Entry 6ZOU (X-ray diffraction, 2.90 A resolution); this record covers chains V and W of the 28 polymer chains in the assembly.

Chain V:
Molecule: Proteasome subunit beta type-2
From: Saccharomyces cerevisiae S288C
Notes: EC 3.4.25.1
Reference sequence: P25043 (PSB2_YEAST); residues 1-232 here correspond to UniProt positions 30-261 (UniProt number = residue number + 29)
Chain sequence (232 residues; numbered 1 to 232; the number before each row is that of its first residue):
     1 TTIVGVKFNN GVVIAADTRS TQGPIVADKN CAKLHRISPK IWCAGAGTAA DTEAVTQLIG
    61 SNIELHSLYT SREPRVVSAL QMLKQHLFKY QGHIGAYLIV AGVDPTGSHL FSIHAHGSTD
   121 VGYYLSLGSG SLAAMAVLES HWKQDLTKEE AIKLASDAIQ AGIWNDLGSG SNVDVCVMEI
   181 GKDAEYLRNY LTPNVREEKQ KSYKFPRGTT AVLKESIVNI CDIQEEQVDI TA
Disordered / not traced: 227-232
Covalent attachments: Syrbactin inhibitor (QOH) linked to T1
Metal / ion sites: Mg2+: I163, D166, S169 (shared with 1 residue of chain L)
Ligand contacts: Syrbactin inhibitor (QOH; 11-methyl-N-[(2S,3R)-1-[[(5S,8S,10S)-5-methyl-10-oxidanyl-2,7-bis(oxidanylidene)-1,6-diazacyclododec-8-yl]amino]-3-oxidanyl-1-oxidanylidene-butan-2-yl]dodecanamide): S20, T21, Q22, K33, G45, A46, G47, T48, A49, S129
From the paper describing this entry:
  - binding site for Syrbactin inhibitor: T1, G47

Chain W:
Molecule: Proteasome subunit beta type-3
From: Saccharomyces cerevisiae S288C
Notes: EC 3.4.25.1
Reference sequence: P25451 (PSB3_YEAST); residues 0-204 here correspond to UniProt positions 1-205 (UniProt number = residue number + 1)
Chain sequence (205 residues; row label = number of the first residue in the row; numbering starts at 0):
     0 MSDPSSINGG IVVAMTGKDC VAIACDLRLG SQSLGVSNKF EKIFHYGHVF LGITGLATDV
    60 TTLNEMFRYK TNLYKLKEER AIEPETFTQL VSSSLYERRF GPYFVGPVVA GINSKSGKPF
   120 IAGFDLIGCI DEAKDFIVSG TASDQLFGMC ESLYEPNLEP EDLFETISQA LLNAADRDAL
   180 SGWGAVVYII KKDEVVKRYL KMRQD
Disordered / not traced: 0
Metal / ion sites: Mg2+ site 1: A174, D177, S180; Mg2+ site 2: D204 (shared with 2 residues of chain K)
Ligand contacts: Syrbactin inhibitor (QOH; 11-methyl-N-[(2S,3R)-1-[[(5S,8S,10S)-5-methyl-10-oxidanyl-2,7-bis(oxidanylidene)-1,6-diazacyclododec-8-yl]amino]-3-oxidanyl-1-oxidanylidene-butan-2-yl]dodecanamide): R98, F99, P101, D124, L125, I126, C128

How chain V and chain W interact:
Contacting residue pairs (62; chain V residue first):
  I25(V) with D143(W); F146(W), hydrophobic
  V26(V) with F146(W)
  A27(V) with D130(W)
  D28(V) with D130(W)
  K29(V) with E150(W), salt bridge
  T48(V) with I126(W)
  A49(V) with C128(W), hydrophobic
  A50(V) with Y95(W); I126(W), hydrophobic; C128(W)
  D51(V) with Y95(W), hydrogen bond; R98(W), salt bridge
  A54(V) with Y95(W)
  Y90(V) with F99(W), hydrophobic
  H93(V) with R98(W), hydrogen bond (backbone-side chain); F99(W)
  I94(V) with F99(W), hydrophobic
  R196(V) with E150(W), salt bridge
  K199(V) with E150(W); S151(W); Y153(W), hydrogen bond (side chain-backbone)
  S202(V) with E154(W), hydrogen bond
  Y203(V) with S151(W); L152(W), hydrophobic
  K204(V) with D161(W), salt bridge
  F205(V) with L152(W), hydrophobic; E164(W); Q168(W)
  R207(V) with E160(W), salt bridge; D161(W), salt bridge
  G208(V) with E164(W), hydrogen bond (backbone-side chain)
  T209(V) with E164(W), hydrogen bond (backbone-side chain)
  T210(V) with E164(W), hydrogen bond; S167(W); Q168(W), hydrogen bond; L171(W); L199(W)
  A211(V) with L199(W); K200(W), hydrogen bond (backbone-backbone)
  V212(V) with F163(W), hydrophobic; Y198(W)
  L213(V) with Y198(W), hydrogen bond (backbone-backbone); L199(W); K200(W)
  K214(V) with K196(W); R197(W); Y198(W), hydrogen bond (backbone-backbone)
  E215(V) with K196(W); R197(W), salt bridge
  S216(V) with V195(W); K196(W), hydrogen bond (backbone-backbone)
  I217(V) with V194(W)
  V218(V) with H44(W); Y187(W), hydrophobic; V194(W), hydrogen bond (backbone-backbone); K196(W)
  N219(V) with H44(W)
  I220(V) with G46(W); F49(W), hydrophobic; V194(W), hydrophobic
  D222(V) with K74(W), salt bridge
Other interface residues (no listed pair), chain V (37 interface residues in all): Q22, G95, P206
Other interface residues (no listed pair), chain W (39 interface residues in all): H47, D124, E131, D134, L157, E158, T165

Overview:
The interface between chain V and chain W involves 37 residues on one side and 39 on the other; the contacts
include 13 hydrogen bonds and 8 salt bridges. Polar pairs include K29(V)-E150(W), D51(V)-R98(W) and
R196(V)-E150(W). Ligands of chain W: Syrbactin inhibitor. The paper reports a binding site for Syrbactin
inhibitor at T1(V) and G47(V).
Chain V is Proteasome subunit beta type-2 and chain W is Proteasome subunit beta type-3, both from
Saccharomyces cerevisiae S288C; the structure, Yeast 20S proteasome in complex with glidobactin-like natural
product HB333, was determined by X-ray diffraction, deposited together with 6ZP6 and 6ZP8.
